PDB entry 2VNH | X-ray diffraction, 2.27 A resolution | chain A

Chain A:
Name: Nadph\:ferredoxin reductase
Organism: Rhodobacter capsulatus
Notes: EC 1.18.1.2
UniProtKB: Q9L6V3 (Q9L6V3_RHOCA); residues 1-272 here = UniProt positions 1-272
Amino-acid sequence (272 residues; row label = number of the first residue in the row):
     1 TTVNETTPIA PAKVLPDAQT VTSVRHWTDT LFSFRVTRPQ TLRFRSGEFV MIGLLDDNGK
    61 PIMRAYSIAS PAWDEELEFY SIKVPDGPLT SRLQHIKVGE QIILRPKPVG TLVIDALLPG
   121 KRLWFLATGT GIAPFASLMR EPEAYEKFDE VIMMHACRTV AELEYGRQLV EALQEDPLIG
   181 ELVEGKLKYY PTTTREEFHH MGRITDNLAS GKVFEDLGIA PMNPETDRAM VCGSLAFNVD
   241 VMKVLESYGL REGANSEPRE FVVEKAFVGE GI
Disordered / not traced: 1-12
Ligand contacts:
  - FAD (flavin-adenine dinucleotide): Phe-49, Arg-64, Ala-65, Tyr-66, Ser-67, Tyr-80, Ser-81, Ile-82, Val-84, Gly-87, Pro-88, Leu-89, Thr-90, Ser-91, Thr-130, Ala-133, Glu-264, Lys-265, Ala-266, Phe-267, Val-268, Gly-269, Glu-270, Gly-271, Ile-272
  - NADP (NAP; NADP nicotinamide-adenine-dinucleotide phosphate): Thr-128, Ala-156, Cys-157, Arg-158, Thr-194, Arg-195, Arg-203, Thr-205, Ala-236, Phe-237, Asp-240, Glu-270, Gly-271, Ile-272
Curated features (UniProtKB/Swiss-Prot):
  - binding site (FAD): Thr-128

In short:
Bound to chain A: flavin-adenine dinucleotide and NADP. UniProt lists FAD-binding residue Thr-128.
Chain A is Nadph\:ferredoxin reductase (Rhodobacter capsulatus); the structure, X-ray structure of the
ferredoxin-nadp(h) reductase from rhodobacter capsulatus in complex with NADP. form II at ..., was determined
by X-ray diffraction together with 2VNI, 2VNJ and 2VNK from the same study.
